PDB entry 9NHK | electron microscopy, 4.10 A resolution (low resolution: residue-level contacts below are approximate; hydrogen-bond / salt-bridge calls are withheld) | chains D and E of the 8 polymer chains in the assembly

# Chain D
Protein: BG505-CH505 Transmembrane protein gp41
Organism: Human immunodeficiency virus 1
Amino-acid sequence (153 residues; each row starts with the number of its first residue):
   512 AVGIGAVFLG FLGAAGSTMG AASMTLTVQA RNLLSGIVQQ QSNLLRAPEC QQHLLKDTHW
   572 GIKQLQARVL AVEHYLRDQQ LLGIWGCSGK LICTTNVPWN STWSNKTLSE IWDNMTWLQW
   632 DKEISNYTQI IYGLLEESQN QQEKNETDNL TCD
Not modelled in the structure: 512-523, 539-567
Disulfides: Cys598-Cys604
Covalently attached groups: N-acetylglucosamine (NAG) linked to Asn611, Asn656

# Chain E
Protein: BG505-CH505 Envelope glycoprotein gp120
Organism: Human immunodeficiency virus 1
Amino-acid sequence (504 residues; row label = number of the first residue in the row; note: 14 numbers in that range are skipped by the numbering (no residue carries them; nothing is unmodelled there); numbers below 1 keep their minus sign (Met-4 is residue -4)):
    -4 MDAMKRGLCC VLLLCGAVFV SPSQEIHARF RRGARAENLW VTVYYGVPVW KDAETTLFCA
    56 SDAKAYETEK HNVWATHCCV PTDPNPQEIV LENVTENFNM WKNNMVEQMH EDIISLWDQS
   116 LKPCVKLTPL CVTLNCTNAT ASNSSIIEG
   154 MKNCSFNITT ELRDKREKKN ALFYKLDIVQ LDGNSSQYRL INCNTSAITQ ACPKVSFEPI
   214 PIHYCAPAGF AILKCNNKTF TGTGPCNNVS TVQCTHGIKP VVSTQLLLNG SLAEGEIIIR
   274 SENITDNGKT ILVHLNESVK IECTRPNNKT RTSIRI
   312 GPGQAFYATG QV
  323A I
   324 GDIREAYCNI SESTWNETLG KVVKQLRKHF PHKNITFQPS SGGDLEVTTH SFNCGGEFFY
   384 CNTSGLFNST W
   397 ISNTSVQGSN STGSNDSITL PCRIKQIINM WQEVGRAMYA PPIQGNITCV SNITGLILTR
   457 D
   459 GGKNNTETFR PGGGDMRDNW RSELYKYKVV KIEPLGVAPT ACKRRVVGRR RRRR
Not modelled in the structure: -4 to 31, 57-65, 397-411, 459-462, 506-512
Disulfides: Cys54-Cys73, Cys119-Cys205, Cys126-Cys196, Cys131-Cys157, Cys218-Cys247, Cys228-Cys239, Cys296-Cys331, Cys377-Cys445, Cys384-Cys418
Covalently attached groups: N-acetylglucosamine (NAG) linked to Asn88, Asn130, Asn133, Asn156, Asn160, Asn197, Asn230, Asn241, Asn262, Asn289, Asn301, Asn332, Asn385, Asn391, Asn442, Asn448

# Interface between chain D and chain E
Disulfides between the chains: Cys663(D)-Cys500(E)
Contacting residue pairs - 6 pairs, chain D then chain E:
  Asn660(D) with Ala499(E)
  Thr662(D) with Arg503(E)
  Cys663(D) with Cys500(E), disulfide; Arg503(E)
  Asp664(D) with Ala499(E); Cys500(E)
Also at the interface, not in a pair above, chain D (5 interface residues in all): Gln591
Also at the interface, not in a pair above, chain E (5 interface residues in all): Tyr40, Thr498

# Overview
Chain D and chain E each contribute 5 residues to their interface; the contacts include 1 disulfide bond.
Covalently linked N-acetylglucosamine: at Asn611(D) and Asn656(D). Covalently linked N-acetylglucosamine: at
Asn88(E), Asn130(E), Asn133(E), Asn156(E), Asn160(E) and Asn197(E) and 10 more.
Chain D is BG505-CH505 Transmembrane protein gp41 and chain E is BG505-CH505 Envelope glycoprotein gp120, both
from Human immunodeficiency virus 1; the structure, BG505-CH505 Env glycoprotein in complex with NHP pAb
Base-4 isolated from animal RUu18 at week 14, was determined by electron microscopy, deposited together with
9NHH, 9NHI, 9NHJ, 9NHL, 9NHM, 9NHN, 9NHO and 9NI9.
